PDB entry 5M30 | X-ray diffraction, 2.60 A resolution | chains B and D of the 6 polymer chains in the assembly

# Chain B
Name: Type VI secretion protein
Organism: Escherichia coli
UniProtKB: A0A0P7QEP7 (A0A0P7QEP7_ECOLX); numbering as in UniProt (aligned over 1-445)
Chain sequence (445 residues; each row starts with the number of its first residue):
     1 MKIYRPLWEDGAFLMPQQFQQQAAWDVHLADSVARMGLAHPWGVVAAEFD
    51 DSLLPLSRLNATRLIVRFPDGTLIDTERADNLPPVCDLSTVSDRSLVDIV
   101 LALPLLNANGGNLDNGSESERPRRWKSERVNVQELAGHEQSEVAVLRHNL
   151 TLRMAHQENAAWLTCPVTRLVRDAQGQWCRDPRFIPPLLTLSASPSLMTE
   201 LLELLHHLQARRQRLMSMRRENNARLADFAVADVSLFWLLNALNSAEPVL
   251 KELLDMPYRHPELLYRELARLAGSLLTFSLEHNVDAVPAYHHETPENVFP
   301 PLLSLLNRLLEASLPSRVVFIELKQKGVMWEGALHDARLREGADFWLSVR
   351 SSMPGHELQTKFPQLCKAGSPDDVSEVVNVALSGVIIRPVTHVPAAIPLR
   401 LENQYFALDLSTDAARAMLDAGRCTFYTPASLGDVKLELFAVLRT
Disordered / not traced: 1-18, 130-143, 224-226, 394-398
Construct notes: conflict L202 (Ala in A0A0P7QEP7)

# Chain D
Name: Anti-vesicular stomatitis virus N VHH
Organism: Vicugna pacos
Notes: antibody fragment or engineered binder
Chain sequence (125 residues; each row starts with the number of its first residue):
     1 QVQLVESGGGLVQAGGTLKLSCAASGSISGIVVMAWYRQAPGKQRELVAS
    51 ITSGGTTNYADSVKGRFTISKDNAENTLYLRMNSLKPEDTAVYYCKAFFR
   101 RDYVGYDYWGQGTQVTVSSHHHHHH
Disordered / not traced: 120-125
Disulfides: C22-C95

# How chain B and chain D interact
Contacting residue pairs (37):
  P69(B) - Y103(D)  hydrophobic
  D70(B) - Y103(D)
  L105(B) - R100(D)
  L105(B) - Y103(D)
  L105(B) - G105(D)
  L106(B) - V104(D)
  L106(B) - G105(D)  hydrogen bond (backbone-backbone)
  N107(B) - F98(D)
  N107(B) - G105(D)
  N107(B) - Y106(D)
  N107(B) - D107(D)  hydrogen bond
  A108(B) - G105(D)  hydrogen bond (backbone-backbone)
  A108(B) - Y106(D)  hydrophobic
  N109(B) - Y106(D)
  N109(B) - D107(D)  hydrogen bond (side chain-backbone)
  G110(B) - D107(D)
  E118(B) - Y37(D)
  E118(B) - L47(D)
  S119(B) - Y37(D)
  S119(B) - L47(D)
  E120(B) - V33(D)
  E120(B) - A35(D)
  E120(B) - Y37(D)  hydrogen bond
  E120(B) - S50(D)
  E120(B) - K96(D)  salt bridge
  E120(B) - F98(D)
  R121(B) - F98(D)
  E158(B) - T52(D)  hydrogen bond
  E158(B) - S53(D)
  E158(B) - G54(D)  hydrogen bond (side chain-backbone)
  E158(B) - T56(D)
  A160(B) - V32(D)
  A160(B) - R100(D)  hydrogen bond (backbone-side chain)
  A161(B) - V32(D)  hydrophobic
  W162(B) - R100(D)  hydrogen bond (backbone-side chain)
  L163(B) - R100(D)
  L163(B) - Y103(D)  hydrophobic
Other interface residues (no listed pair), chain B (19 interface residues in all): R35, N159
Other interface residues (no listed pair), chain D (19 interface residues in all): G55
From the paper, about this interface:
  - epitope / paratope residues, chain B: N109(B), E120(B), E158(B), A161(B), L163(B)
  - epitope / paratope residues, chain D: V32(D), Y37(D), S50(D), T52(D), D107(D)

# Overview
Chain B and chain D each contribute 19 residues to their interface; the contacts include 9 hydrogen bonds and
1 salt bridge. Polar pairs include E120(B)-K96(D), N107(B)-D107(D) and N109(B)-D107(D). From the paper:
epitope/paratope residues N109(B), E120(B) and V32(D) among others.
Here chain B is Type VI secretion protein (Escherichia coli) and chain D is Anti-vesicular stomatitis virus N
VHH (Vicugna pacos). Entry 5M30 (Structure of TssK from T6SS EAEC in complex with nanobody nb18) was
determined by X-ray diffraction (same publication as 5M2W, 5M2Y and 5MWN).
